Entry 7TKB (electron microscopy, 6.30 A resolution (low resolution: residue-level contacts below are approximate; hydrogen-bond / salt-bridge calls are withheld)); this record covers chains V and W of the 27 polymer chains in the assembly.

== Chain V ==
Protein: ATP synthase subunit d
Source organism: Saccharomyces cerevisiae
UniProtKB: P30902 (ATP7_YEAST); residues 1-173 here correspond to UniProt positions 2-174 (UniProt number = residue number + 1)
Amino-acid sequence (173 residues; row label = number of the first residue in the row):
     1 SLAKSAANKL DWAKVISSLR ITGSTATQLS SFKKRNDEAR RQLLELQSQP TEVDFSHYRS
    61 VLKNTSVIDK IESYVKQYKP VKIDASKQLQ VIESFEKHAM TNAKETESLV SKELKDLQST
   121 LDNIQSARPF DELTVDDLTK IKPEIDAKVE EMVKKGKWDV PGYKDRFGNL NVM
Disordered / not traced: 1-2
Swiss-Prot annotation at these positions:
  - modified residue: Ser1 (N-acetylserine)

== Chain W ==
Protein: ATP synthase subunit f
Source organism: Saccharomyces cerevisiae
UniProtKB: Q06405 (ATPK_YEAST); residues 1-95 here correspond to UniProt positions 7-101 (UniProt number = residue number + 6)
Amino-acid sequence (95 residues; each row starts with the number of its first residue):
     1 VSTLIPPKVV SSKNIGSAPN AKRIANVVHF YKSLPQGPAP AIKANTRLAR YKAKYFDGDN
    61 ASGKPLWHFA LGIIAFGYSM EYYFHLRHHK GAEEH
Disordered / not traced: 86-95

== Chain V / chain W interface ==
Contacting residue pairs (17):
  Ala26(V) - Leu4(W)
  Ser30(V) - Val1(W)
  Lys34(V) - Val1(W)
  Ala99(V) - Lys8(W)
  Asn102(V) - Lys8(W)
  Ala103(V) - Lys8(W)
  Asn123(V) - Phe30(W)
  Asn123(V) - Tyr31(W)
  Ile124(V) - Phe30(W)
  Ala127(V) - Ser33(W)
  Arg128(V) - Ser33(W)
  Arg128(V) - Pro35(W)
  Pro129(V) - Pro35(W)
  Glu132(V) - Pro35(W)
  Glu132(V) - Gln36(W)
  Glu132(V) - Gly37(W)
  Leu133(V) - Gly37(W)
Also at the interface, not in a pair above, chain V (17 interface residues in all): Thr27, Lys33, Thr106, Asp137
Also at the interface, not in a pair above, chain W (14 interface residues in all): Ser2, Pro7, Val10, Lys32, Leu34

== Overview ==
The interface between chain V and chain W involves 17 residues on one side and 14 on the other.
Chain V is ATP synthase subunit d and chain W is ATP synthase subunit f, both from Saccharomyces cerevisiae;
the structure, Yeast ATP synthase State 1catalytic(f) with 10 mM ATP backbone model, was determined by
electron microscopy (same publication as 7TJS, 7TJT, 7TJU, 7TJV, 7TJW, 7TJX and 30 further entries).
